PDB entry 8WDU | electron microscopy, 2.24 A resolution | chains 3 and 4 of the 36 polymer chains in the assembly

Chain 3:
Name: Antenna complex alpha/beta subunit
From: Allochromatium vinosum DSM 180
UniProt: D3RP67 (D3RP67_ALLVD); residue numbers follow UniProt; this construct covers 1-66
Chain sequence (66 residues; row label = number of the first residue in the row):
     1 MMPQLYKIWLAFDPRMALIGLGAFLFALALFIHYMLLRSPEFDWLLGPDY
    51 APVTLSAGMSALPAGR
Disordered / not traced: 1-3
Residues lining bound ligands:
  - bacteriochlorophyll a (BCL), molecule 1: Ile-8, Phe-12, Phe-24, Ile-32
  - bacteriochlorophyll a (BCL), molecule 2: Leu-18, Ile-19, Leu-21, Gly-22, Ala-23, Leu-25, Phe-26, Ala-29, His-33, Leu-36, Trp-44
  - bacteriochlorophyll a (BCL), molecule 3: Leu-25, Leu-28, Ala-29, Ile-32, His-33, Leu-36, Phe-42
  - spirilloxanthin (CRT), molecule 1: Lys-7, Ile-8, Ala-11
  - spirilloxanthin (CRT), molecule 2: Leu-18, Leu-21, Phe-24, Leu-25, Leu-28, Phe-31, Ile-32
  - spirilloxanthin (CRT), molecule 3: Phe-26, Ala-29, Leu-30, His-33, Leu-37, Trp-44
  - Z41 ((2S)-3-hydroxypropane-1,2-diyl dihexadecanoate): Ala-27, Leu-28, Leu-30, Phe-31, Tyr-34

Chain 4:
Name: Antenna complex alpha/beta subunit
From: Allochromatium vinosum DSM 180
UniProt: D3RP75 (D3RP75_ALLVD); residues 2-47 here correspond to UniProt positions 1-46 (UniProt number = residue number - 1)
Chain sequence (46 residues; each row starts with the number of its first residue):
     2 MANSSMTGLTEQEAQEFHGIFVQSMTAFFGIVVIAHILAWLWRPWL
Disordered / not traced: 2-5
Residues lining bound ligands:
  - bacteriochlorophyll a (BCL), molecule 1: Phe-29, Ile-32, Val-33, Ala-36, His-37, Ala-40, Trp-43
  - bacteriochlorophyll a (BCL), molecule 2: Phe-29, Phe-30, Val-33, Val-34, His-37, Ala-40, Trp-41, Trp-46, Leu-47
  - spirilloxanthin (CRT): Glu-14, Glu-17, Phe-18, Ile-21, Phe-22, Ser-25, Met-26, Phe-29, Phe-30
What the authors report for this chain:
  - binding site for bacteriochlorophyll a: Trp-46

How chain 3 and chain 4 interact:
Residue-residue contacts - 22 pairs, chain 3 then chain 4:
  Leu-5(3) with His-19(4)
  Tyr-6(3) with Glu-12(4), hydrogen bond; Ala-15(4), hydrophobic; Gln-16(4)
  Trp-9(3) with Thr-8(4), hydrogen bond (backbone-side chain); Ala-15(4); Phe-18(4); His-19(4); Phe-22(4), hydrophobic
  Leu-10(3) with Ser-6(4); Met-7(4); Thr-8(4)
  Phe-12(3) with Thr-8(4)
  Asp-13(3) with Thr-8(4)
  Pro-14(3) with Leu-10(4), hydrophobic; Phe-18(4), hydrophobic
  Leu-18(3) with Phe-18(4), hydrophobic
  Leu-21(3) with Phe-22(4), hydrophobic
  Leu-25(3) with Phe-29(4), hydrophobic
  Glu-41(3) with Arg-44(4), hydrogen bond (backbone-side chain)
  Phe-42(3) with Arg-44(4); Trp-46(4), hydrophobic
Also at the interface, not in a pair above, chain 3 (14 interface residues in all): Gln-4, Ala-11
Also at the interface, not in a pair above, chain 4 (15 interface residues in all): Thr-11, Trp-43

Overview:
14 residues of chain 3 face 15 of chain 4 across their interface; the contacts include 3 hydrogen bonds. Among
the polar pairs are Tyr-6(3)/Glu-12(4), Trp-9(3)/Thr-8(4) and Glu-41(3)/Arg-44(4). One spirilloxanthin
molecule and 2 bacteriochlorophyll a molecules are bound between chain 3 and chain 4. The paper reports a
binding site for bacteriochlorophyll a at Trp-46(4).
Here chain 3 is Antenna complex alpha/beta subunit and chain 4 is Antenna complex alpha/beta subunit, both
from Allochromatium vinosum DSM 180. Entry 8WDU (Photosynthetic LH1-RC complex from the purple sulfur
bacterium Allochromatium vinosum purified by sucrose density) was determined by electron microscopy together
with 8WDV from the same study.
